Entry 6MUN (solution NMR); this record covers chains A and C of the 3 polymer chains in the assembly.

Chain A:
Molecule: 26S proteasome non-ATPase regulatory subunit 4
From: Homo sapiens
UniProt: P55036 (PSMD4_HUMAN); numbering as in UniProt (aligned over 196-306)
Chain sequence (111 residues; row label = number of the first residue in the row):
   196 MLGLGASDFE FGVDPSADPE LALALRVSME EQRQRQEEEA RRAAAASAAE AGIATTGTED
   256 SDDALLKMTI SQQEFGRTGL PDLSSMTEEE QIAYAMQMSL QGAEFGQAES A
UniProt features mapped onto this chain:
  - region (Essential for ubiquitin-binding): Leu216 to Leu220, Ile287 to Met291
  - modified residue: Thr250 (Phosphothreonine), Thr253 (Phosphothreonine), Ser256 (Phosphoserine), Ser266 (Phosphoserine)

Chain C:
Molecule: Ubiquilin-2
From: Homo sapiens
UniProt: Q9UHD9 (UBQL2_HUMAN); residues 26-103 here = UniProt positions 26-103
Chain sequence (78 residues; each row starts with the number of its first residue):
    26 APAEPKIIKV TVKTPKEKEE FAVPENSSVQ QFKEAISKRF KSQTDQLVLI FAGKILKDQD
    86 TLIQHGIHDG LTVHLVIK

How chain A and chain C interact:
Residue-residue contacts - 11 pairs, chain A then chain C:
  Leu278(A) - Pro40(C)
  Glu283(A) - Lys103(C)
  Ile287(A) - Ile80(C)
  Ile287(A) - Val101(C)
  Met291(A) - Ile75(C)
  Met291(A) - Gly78(C)
  Met291(A) - Lys79(C)
  Met291(A) - Ile80(C)
  Met293(A) - His99(C)
  Ser294(A) - Ala77(C)
  Ser294(A) - Gly78(C)
Other interface residues (no listed pair), chain A (8 interface residues in all): Ala290, Leu295
Other interface residues (no listed pair), chain C (10 interface residues in all): Lys38
The authors on this interface:
  - specific contacts: Glu283(A)-Lys103(C), Ser294(A)-Gly78(C) (hydrogen bond), Leu295(A)-Gly78(C) (backbone contact), Ile80(C)-Met291(A)
  - interface residues, chain A: Ile287(A), Ala290(A), Met291(A)

Summary:
The interface between chain A and chain C involves 8 residues on one side and 10 on the other. The paper
describes contacts between Glu283(A) and Lys103(C) and Ile80(C) and Met291(A); a hydrogen bond between
Ser294(A) and Gly78(C); a backbone contact between Leu295(A) and Gly78(C). From the paper: interface residues
Ile287(A), Ala290(A) and Met291(A).
Chain A is 26S proteasome non-ATPase regulatory subunit 4 and chain C is Ubiquilin-2, both from Homo sapiens;
the structure, Structure of hRpn10 bound to UBQLN2 UBL, was determined by solution NMR.
